9AS8 - chains B and C of the 5 polymer chains in the assembly; structure by electron microscopy, 2.54 A resolution.

Chain B:
Name: G subunit q (Gi2-mini-Gq chimeric)
Organism: Homo sapiens
Chain sequence (246 residues; row label = number of the first residue in the row):
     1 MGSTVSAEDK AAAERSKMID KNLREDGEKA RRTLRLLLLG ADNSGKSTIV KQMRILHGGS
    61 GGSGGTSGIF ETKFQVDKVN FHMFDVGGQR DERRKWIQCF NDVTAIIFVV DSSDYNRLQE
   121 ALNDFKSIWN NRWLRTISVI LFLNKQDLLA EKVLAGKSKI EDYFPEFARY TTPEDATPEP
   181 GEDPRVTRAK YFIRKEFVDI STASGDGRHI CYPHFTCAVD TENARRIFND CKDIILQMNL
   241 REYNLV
Not modelled in the structure: 1-3, 55-67, 174-182

Chain C:
Name: Guanine nucleotide-binding protein G(I)/G(S)/G(T) subunit beta-1
Organism: Homo sapiens
UniProt: P62873 (GBB1_HUMAN); numbering as in UniProt (aligned over 2-340)
Chain sequence (358 residues; row label = number of the first residue in the row; numbers below 1 keep their minus sign (Met-17 is residue -17)):
   -17 MHHHHHHLEV LFQGPGSSGS ELDQLRQEAE QLKNQIRDAR KACADATLSQ ITNNIDPVGR
    43 IQMRTRRTLR GHLAKIYAMH WGTDSRLLVS ASQDGKLIIW DSYTTNKVHA IPLRSSWVMT
   103 CAYAPSGNYV ACGGLDNICS IYNLKTREGN VRVSRELAGH TGYLSCCRFL DDNQIVTSSG
   163 DTTCALWDIE TGQQTTTFTG HTGDVMSLSL APDTRLFVSG ACDASAKLWD VREGMCRQTF
   223 TGHESDINAI CFFPNGNAFA TGSDDATCRL FDLRADQELM TYSHDNIICG ITSVSFSKSG
   283 RLLLAGYDDF NCNVWDALKA DRAGVLAGHD NRVSCLGVTD DGMAVATGSW DSFLKIWN
Not modelled in the structure: -17 to 2
Differences from the reference sequence: expression tag (-17 to 1)
Swiss-Prot annotation at these positions:
  - modified residue: Ser2 (N-acetylserine), His266 (Phosphohistidine)
  - natural variant: Leu30 (L30F: In MRD42; uncertain significance), Arg52 (R52G: In MRD42), Gly64 (G64V: In MRD42), Asp76 (D76E: In MRD42; D76G: In MRD42), Gly77 (G77S: In MRD42), Lys78 (K78R: In MRD42), Ile80 (I80N: In MRD42; I80T: In MRD42), His91 (H91R: In MRD42; uncertain significance), Ala92 (A92T: In MRD42), Pro94 (P94S: In MRD42), Leu95 (L95P: In MRD42), Arg96 (R96L: In MRD42), 5 further natural variant entries in UniProt

Interface between chain B and chain C:
Residue-residue contacts (50; chain B residue first):
  Ala12(B) with Asn88(C)
  Ala13(B) with Asn88(C)
  Arg15(B) with Val90(C), hydrogen bond (side chain-backbone); His91(C)
  Ser16(B) with Asn88(C); Lys89(C), hydrogen bond (side chain-backbone)
  Ile19(B) with Lys89(C); Val90(C); Ala92(C), hydrophobic
  Asp20(B) with Lys89(C), salt bridge
  Leu23(B) with Gly53(C); Leu55(C); Lys78(C); Ile80(C), hydrophobic; Lys89(C)
  Asp26(B) with Lys78(C), salt bridge
  Gly27(B) with Leu55(C)
  Arg35(B) with Gln75(C), hydrogen bond; Trp99(C)
  Gly68(B) with Leu117(C); Asp118(C); Asn119(C)
  Ile69(B) with Trp99(C); Leu117(C)
  Phe84(B) with Trp99(C), hydrophobic
  Gly88(B) with Thr143(C)
  Gln89(B) with Leu117(C); Asn119(C), hydrogen bond; Gly144(C); Tyr145(C), hydrogen bond (side chain-backbone)
  Arg90(B) with Thr164(C); Asp186(C), salt bridge
  Lys95(B) with Tyr145(C); Met188(C); Cys204(C); Asp228(C), salt bridge; Asn230(C), hydrogen bond
  Trp96(B) with Leu117(C), hydrophobic
  Gln98(B) with Arg314(C)
  Cys99(B) with Lys57(C); Tyr59(C); Gln75(C)
  Phe100(B) with Trp99(C), hydrophobic
  Asn101(B) with Lys57(C), hydrogen bond; Trp332(C)
  Asp102(B) with Lys57(C), salt bridge; Gln75(C), hydrogen bond
  Trp133(B) with Asp290(C); Arg314(C); Trp332(C), hydrophobic
Other interface residues (no listed pair), chain B (26 interface residues in all): Asp9, Arg24
Other interface residues (no listed pair), chain C (34 interface residues in all): Arg52, Met101, Gly162, Thr184, Gly185, Asp246

In short:
Chain B and chain C form an interface of 26 and 34 residues respectively; the contacts include 8 hydrogen
bonds and 5 salt bridges. Among the polar pairs are Asp20(B)-Lys89(C), Asp26(B)-Lys78(C) and
Arg90(B)-Asp186(C).
Here chain B is G subunit q (Gi2-mini-Gq chimeric) and chain C is Guanine nucleotide-binding protein
G(I)/G(S)/G(T) subunit beta-1, both from Homo sapiens. Entry 9AS8 (Global reconstruction of 5-HT2AR bound to
psilocin in complex with a mini-Gq protein and scFv16 obtained ...) was determined by electron microscopy
(same publication as 9ARY, 9AS0, 9AS2, 9AS4, 9AS6 and 9ASA).
